Entry 4MD0 (X-ray diffraction, 2.19 A resolution); this record covers chains B and C of the 3 polymer chains in the assembly.

# Chain B
Molecule: HLA class II histocompatibility antigen, DRB1-4 beta chain
From: Homo sapiens
Notes: fragment: Extracellular Domain
UniProtKB: P13760 (2B14_HUMAN); residues 1-190 here correspond to UniProt positions 30-219 (UniProt number = residue number + 29)
Sequence (200 residues; numbered -1 to 198; the number before each row is that of its first residue; numbers below 1 keep their minus sign (Gly-1 is residue -1)):
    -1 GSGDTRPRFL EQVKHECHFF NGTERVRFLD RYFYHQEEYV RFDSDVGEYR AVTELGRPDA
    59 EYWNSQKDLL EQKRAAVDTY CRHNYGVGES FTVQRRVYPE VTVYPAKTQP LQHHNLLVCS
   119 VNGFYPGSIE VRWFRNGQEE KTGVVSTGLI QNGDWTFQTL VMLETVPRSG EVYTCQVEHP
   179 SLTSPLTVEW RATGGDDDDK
Unresolved in the structure: -1 to 1, 191-198
Differences from the reference sequence: expression tag (-1 to 0, 191-198)
Cystine bridges: Cys15-Cys79, Cys117-Cys173
Covalent attachments: N-acetylglucosamine (NAG) linked to Asn19

# Chain C
Molecule: Citrullinated Vimentin
UniProtKB: P08670 (VIME_HUMAN); residues 1-13 here correspond to UniProt positions 59-71 (UniProt number = residue number + 58)
Sequence (13 residues; row label = number of the first residue in the row):
     1 GVYATRSSAV RLR
Modified / non-standard residues: Arg6 (citrulline; CIR); Arg11 (citrulline; CIR); Arg13 (citrulline; CIR)
UniProt features mapped onto this chain:
  - modified residue: Tyr3 (Phosphotyrosine), Ser8 (Phosphoserine)

# How chain B and chain C interact
Pairs across the interface - 32 pairs, chain B then chain C:
  Glu9(B) with Arg11(C)
  Val11(B) with Ser8(C)
  His13(B) with Arg6(C); Ser7(C); Ser8(C), hydrogen bond
  Phe26(B) with Arg6(C)
  Tyr30(B) with Ser8(C); Ala9(C), hydrogen bond (side chain-backbone); Arg11(C)
  Tyr37(B) with Arg11(C)
  Val38(B) with Arg11(C)
  Asp57(B) with Arg11(C)
  Tyr60(B) with Val10(C); Leu12(C), hydrophobic
  Trp61(B) with Ala9(C); Val10(C), hydrogen bond (side chain-backbone); Arg11(C)
  Gln70(B) with Arg6(C)
  Lys71(B) with Arg6(C); Ser7(C), hydrogen bond (side chain-backbone)
  Ala74(B) with Arg6(C)
  Tyr78(B) with Ala4(C); Thr5(C); Arg6(C)
  His81(B) with Val2(C), hydrogen bond (side chain-backbone)
  Asn82(B) with Tyr3(C); Ala4(C), hydrogen bond (side chain-backbone)
  Val85(B) with Gly1(C); Val2(C); Tyr3(C), hydrophobic
  Gly86(B) with Tyr3(C)
  Phe89(B) with Tyr3(C)
Interface residues without a listed pair, chain B (23 interface residues in all): Asp28, Tyr47, Leu67, Thr77

# Overview
The interface between chain B and chain C involves 23 residues on one side and 12 on the other, with 6
hydrogen bonds. Polar pairs include His13(B)-Ser8(C), Tyr30(B)-Ala9(C) and Trp61(B)-Val10(C).
Chain B is HLA class II histocompatibility antigen, DRB1-4 beta chain (Homo sapiens) and chain C is
Citrullinated Vimentin; the structure, Immune Receptor, was determined by X-ray diffraction, deposited
together with 4MCY, 4MCZ, 4MD4, 4MD5, 4MDI and 4MDJ.
